8ES9 - chains D and E of the 11 polymer chains in the assembly; structure by electron microscopy, 3.25 A resolution.

Chain D:
Protein: T-cell surface glycoprotein CD3 delta chain
Organism: Homo sapiens
UniProtKB: P04234 (CD3D_HUMAN); numbering as in UniProt (aligned over 1-171)
Chain sequence (174 residues; row label = number of the first residue in the row):
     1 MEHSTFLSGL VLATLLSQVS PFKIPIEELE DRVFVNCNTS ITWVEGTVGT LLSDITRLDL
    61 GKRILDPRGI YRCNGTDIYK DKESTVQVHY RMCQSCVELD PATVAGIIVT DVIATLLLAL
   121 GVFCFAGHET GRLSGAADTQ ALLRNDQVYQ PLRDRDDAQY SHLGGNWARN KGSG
Unresolved in the structure: 1-21, 128-174
Disulfides: Cys37-Cys73, Cys93-Cys96
Covalent attachments: N-acetylglucosamine (NAG) linked to Asn38, Asn74
Construct notes: expression tag (172-174)
Swiss-Prot annotation at these positions:
  - modified residue (Phosphotyrosine): Tyr149, Tyr160
  - glycosylation (N-linked (GlcNAc...) asparagine): Asn38, Asn74

Chain E:
Protein: T-cell surface glycoprotein CD3 epsilon chain
Organism: Homo sapiens
UniProtKB: P07766 (CD3E_HUMAN); residues 2-207 here = UniProt positions 2-207
Chain sequence (211 residues; row label = number of the first residue in the row; numbering starts at 0):
     0 MGQSGTHWRV LGLCLLSVGV WGQDGNEEMG GITQTPYKVS ISGTTVILTC PQYPGSEILW
    60 QHNDKNIGGD EDDKNIGSDE DHLSLKEFSE LEQSGYYVCY PRGSKPEDAN FYLYLRARVC
   120 ENCMEMDVMS VATIVIVDIC ITGGLLLLVY YWSKNRKAKA KPVTRGAGAG GRQRGQNKER
   180 PPPVPNPDYE PIRKGQRDLY SGLNQRRIGS G
Unresolved in the structure: 0-32, 156-210
Disulfides: Cys49-Cys98, Cys119-Cys122
Construct notes: expression tag (0-1, 208-210)

Chain D / chain E interface:
Contacting residue pairs (48):
  Lys23(D) - Asp63(E)  salt bridge
  Lys23(D) - Tyr95(E)
  Ile24(D) - Tyr95(E)  hydrogen bond (backbone-side chain)
  Pro25(D) - Tyr95(E)
  Ile26(D) - Tyr95(E)  hydrogen bond (backbone-side chain)
  Ile26(D) - Tyr113(E)  hydrophobic
  Glu28(D) - Tyr113(E)
  Glu28(D) - Arg115(E)  salt bridge
  Glu45(D) - Pro35(E)
  Ile70(D) - Pro35(E)  hydrophobic
  Glu83(D) - Asn109(E)
  Thr85(D) - Asn109(E)  hydrogen bond (side chain-backbone)
  Thr85(D) - Phe110(E)
  Thr85(D) - Tyr111(E)
  Val86(D) - Tyr111(E)
  Gln87(D) - Tyr36(E)
  Gln87(D) - Tyr111(E)  hydrogen bond (backbone-backbone)
  Gln87(D) - Leu112(E)
  Gln87(D) - Tyr113(E)  hydrogen bond (backbone-backbone)
  His89(D) - Tyr113(E)  hydrogen bond (backbone-backbone)
  His89(D) - Leu114(E)
  His89(D) - Arg115(E)
  Tyr90(D) - Tyr113(E)
  Tyr90(D) - Arg115(E)
  Arg91(D) - Ile40(E)
  Arg91(D) - Arg115(E)  hydrogen bond (backbone-backbone)
  Arg91(D) - Ala116(E)
  Arg91(D) - Arg117(E)  hydrogen bond (backbone-backbone)
  Met92(D) - Arg115(E)
  Cys93(D) - Glu124(E)
  Ser95(D) - Glu124(E)
  Ser95(D) - Met125(E)
  Cys96(D) - Met123(E)
  Val97(D) - Cys122(E)
  Val97(D) - Met123(E)  hydrogen bond (backbone-backbone)
  Glu98(D) - Cys122(E)
  Leu99(D) - Asn121(E)
  Leu99(D) - Met123(E)  hydrophobic
  Leu99(D) - Met125(E)  hydrophobic
  Asp100(D) - Asn121(E)  hydrogen bond
  Asp111(D) - Asp137(E)
  Leu118(D) - Leu145(E)  hydrophobic
  Ala119(D) - Leu144(E)  hydrophobic
  Ala119(D) - Val148(E)
  Val122(D) - Leu145(E)  hydrophobic
  Val122(D) - Tyr149(E)  hydrophobic
  Phe123(D) - Ser152(E)
  Ala126(D) - Ser152(E)
Also at the interface, not in a pair above, chain D (33 interface residues in all): Phe22, Arg72, Ser84, Val88, Thr115
Also at the interface, not in a pair above, chain E (31 interface residues in all): Gln33, Val38, Val118, Glu120, Thr141, Lys153

Summary:
33 residues of chain D face 31 of chain E across their interface, with 10 hydrogen bonds and 2 salt bridges.
Polar contacts include Lys23(D)-Asp63(E), Glu28(D)-Arg115(E) and Ile24(D)-Tyr95(E). Covalently linked
N-acetylglucosamine: at Asn38(D) and Asn74(D).
Chain D is T-cell surface glycoprotein CD3 delta chain and chain E is T-cell surface glycoprotein CD3 epsilon
chain, both from Homo sapiens; the structure, CryoEM structure of PN45428 TCR-CD3 in complex with HLA-A2
MAGEA4, was determined by electron microscopy (same publication as 8ES7, 8ES8, 8ESA and 8ESB).
